PDB entry 5L2Y | X-ray diffraction, 1.82 A resolution | chains H and L

== Chain H ==
Molecule: Coagulation factor VII (Heavy Chain)
From: Homo sapiens
Notes: EC 3.4.21.21
Reference sequence: P08709 (FA7_HUMAN); the construct lacks a stretch of the UniProt sequence and is renumbered around it, so the offset changes along the chain: 16-35 = UniProt 213-232; 37-60 = UniProt 233-256; 61-129 = UniProt 261-329; 134-147 = UniProt 337-350; 5 more segments
Sequence (254 residues; each row starts with the number of its first residue; note: 11 numbers in that range are skipped by the numbering (no residue carries them; nothing is unmodelled there); a row labelled like 60A-60D holds insertion residues (60A, then the next letters in order)):
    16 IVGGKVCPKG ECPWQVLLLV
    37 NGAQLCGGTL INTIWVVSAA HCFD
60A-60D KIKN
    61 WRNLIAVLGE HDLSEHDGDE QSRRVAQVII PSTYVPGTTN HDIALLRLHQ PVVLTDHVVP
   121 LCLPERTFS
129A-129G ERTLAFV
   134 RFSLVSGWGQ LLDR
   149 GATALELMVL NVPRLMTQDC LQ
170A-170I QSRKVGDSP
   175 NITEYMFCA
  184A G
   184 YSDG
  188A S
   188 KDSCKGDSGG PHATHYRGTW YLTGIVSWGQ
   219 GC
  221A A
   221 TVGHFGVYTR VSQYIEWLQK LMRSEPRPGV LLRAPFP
Cystine bridges: Cys22-Cys27, Cys42-Cys58, Cys168-Cys182, Cys191-Cys220
Ion coordination: Ca2+: Glu70, Asp72, Glu75, Glu80
Ligand contacts: 70D (1-[(2R,15R)-2-[(1-amino-4-fluoroisoquinolin-6-yl)amino]-4,15,17-trimethyl-3,12-dioxo-13-oxa-4,11-diazatricyclo[14.2.2.1~6,10~]henicosa-1(18),6(21),7,9,16,19-hexaen-7-yl]cyclobutane-1-carboxylic acid): Leu41, Cys42, His57, Cys58, Asp60, Lys60A, Gly97, Thr98, Thr99, Asp102, Pro170I, Asp189, Ser190, Cys191, Lys192, Ser195, Val213, Ser214, Trp215, Gly216, Gln217, Gly219, Cys220, Gly226, Val227, Tyr228
UniProt features mapped onto this chain:
  - active site (Charge relay system): His57, Asp102, Ser195
  - binding site (substrate): Asp189
  - glycosylation: Asn175 (N-linked (GlcNAc...) asparagine)

== Chain L ==
Molecule: Coagulation factor VII (Light Chain)
From: Homo sapiens
Notes: EC 3.4.21.21
Reference sequence: P08709 (FA7_HUMAN); residues 90-144 here correspond to UniProt positions 150-204 (UniProt number = residue number + 60)
Sequence (55 residues; each row starts with the number of its first residue):
    90 ICVNENGGCE QYCSDHTGTK RSCRCHEGYS LLADGVSCTP TVEYPCGKIP ILEKR
Cystine bridges: Cys91-Cys102, Cys98-Cys112, Cys114-Cys127

== Chain H / chain L interface ==
Cross-chain cystine bridges: Cys122(H)-Cys135(L)
Pairs across the interface - 46 pairs, chain H then chain L:
  Lys24(H) with Ile140(L)
  Gly25(H) with Ile138(L)
  Glu26(H) with Ile138(L); Ile140(L); Leu141(L)
  Trp29(H) with Gly136(L); Lys137(L); Ile138(L), hydrophobic
  Leu114(H) with Tyr133(L)
  Thr115(H) with Tyr133(L)
  Asp116(H) with Tyr133(L), hydrogen bond; Pro139(L); Lys143(L), salt bridge
  Val119(H) with Pro134(L); Lys137(L); Pro139(L), hydrophobic
  Pro120(H) with Cys135(L); Gly136(L), hydrogen bond (backbone-backbone)
  Cys122(H) with His115(L); Cys135(L), disulfide; Gly136(L)
  Leu123(H) with Tyr101(L), hydrogen bond (backbone-side chain); His115(L)
  Pro124(H) with Tyr101(L)
  Glu125(H) with Tyr101(L); Arg113(L), salt bridge
  Phe128(H) with Asn95(L); Gln100(L); Tyr101(L), hydrophobic
  Arg129B(H) with Cys91(L); Val92(L); Asp104(L), salt bridge
  Thr129C(H) with Asn95(L), hydrogen bond
  Tyr203(H) with Asn95(L); Glu99(L)
  Arg204(H) with Gly97(L), hydrogen bond (side chain-backbone); Cys98(L), hydrogen bond (side chain-backbone); Glu99(L)
  Gly205(H) with Lys137(L), hydrogen bond (backbone-side chain)
  Thr206(H) with Tyr118(L); Cys135(L); Gly136(L); Lys137(L), hydrogen bond
  Trp207(H) with Gly136(L), hydrogen bond (backbone-backbone); Ile138(L)
  Tyr208(H) with Gln100(L)
Interface residues without a listed pair, chain H (25 interface residues in all): Pro28, Leu121, Thr127
Interface residues without a listed pair, chain L (24 interface residues in all): Glu94, Cys102

== Overview ==
Chain H and chain L form an interface of 25 and 24 residues respectively, with 1 disulfide bond, 9 hydrogen
bonds and 3 salt bridges. Polar pairs include Asp116(H)-Lys143(L), Glu125(H)-Arg113(L) and
Arg129B(H)-Asp104(L). Ligands of chain H: compound 70D.
Here chain H is Coagulation factor VII (Heavy Chain) and chain L is Coagulation factor VII (Light Chain), both
from Homo sapiens. Entry 5L2Y (Factor VIIa in complex with the inhibitor
1-[(2R,15R)-2-[(1-amino-4-fluoroisoquinolin-6-yl)amino]-4,15,20-trimethyl-3,12-dioxo-13-oxa-4,11-diazatricyclo[14.2.2.1~6,10~]henicosa-1(18),6,8,10(21),16,19-hexaen-7-yl]
cyclobutane-1-carboxylic acid) was determined by X-ray diffraction, deposited together with 5L2Z and 5L30.
